5JJI - chains E and F of the 7 polymer chains in the assembly; structure by X-ray diffraction, 2.60 A resolution.

== Chain E (and F) ==
Protein: Transcription termination factor Rho
From: Escherichia coli O157:H7
Notes: EC 3.6.4.-; fragment: rho; engineered mutation(s): N-terminal MGH insertion; chain F of this document is another copy of the same molecule, construct and numbering; everything in this record applies to it too
UniProtKB: P0AG32 (RHO_ECO57); residue numbers follow UniProt; this construct covers 2-417
Sequence (420 residues; each row starts with the number of its first residue; numbers below 1 keep their minus sign (Mse-2 is residue -2)):
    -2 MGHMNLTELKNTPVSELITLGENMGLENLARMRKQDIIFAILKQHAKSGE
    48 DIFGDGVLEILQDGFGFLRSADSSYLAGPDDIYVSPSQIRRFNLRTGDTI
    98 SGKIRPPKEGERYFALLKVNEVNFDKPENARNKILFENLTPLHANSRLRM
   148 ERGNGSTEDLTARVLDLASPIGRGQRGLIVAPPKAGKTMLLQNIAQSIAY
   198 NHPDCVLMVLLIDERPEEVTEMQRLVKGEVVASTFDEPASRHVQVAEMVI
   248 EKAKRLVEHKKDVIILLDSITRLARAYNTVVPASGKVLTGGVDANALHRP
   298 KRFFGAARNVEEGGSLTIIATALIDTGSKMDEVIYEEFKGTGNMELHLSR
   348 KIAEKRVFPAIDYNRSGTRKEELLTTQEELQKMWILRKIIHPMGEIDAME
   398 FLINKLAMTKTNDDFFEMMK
Disordered / not traced: -2 to 1, 23-29, 48, 102-108, 417 (chain F: -2 to 0, 22-28, 48, 106-110, 287-289, 417)
Differences from the reference sequence: initiating methionine (-2); expression tag (-1 to 1)
Modified / non-standard residues: Mse-2, Mse1, Mse29 (selenomethionine); Mse21, Mse147, Mse186, Mse205, Mse219, Mse245, Mse327, Mse341, Mse380, Mse390, Mse396, Mse405, Mse415, Mse416 (selenomethionine; parent Met)
Bound ions: Mg2+: Thr185 (together with ADP)
Ligand contacts:
  - ADP / beryllium trifluoride, molecule 1: Thr158, Pro179, Pro180, Lys181, Ala182, Gly183, Lys184, Thr185, Mse186, Arg212, Glu215, Arg269, Leu320, Phe355
  - ADP / beryllium trifluoride, molecule 2: Lys336, Gly337, Thr365, Arg366, Lys367
UniProt features mapped onto this chain:
  - region: Gly61 to Arg66 (RNA-binding 1), Asp78 to Tyr80 (RNA-binding 1), Glu108 to Tyr110 (RNA-binding 1), Val284 to Gly288 (RNA-binding 2)
  - binding site (ATP): Gly169 to Gly174, Lys181 to Mse186, Arg212
  - site: Lys326 (RNA-binding 2)
From the paper describing this entry:
  - catalytic residues: Glu211, Arg269
  - binding site for the 12-nt RNA strand: Lys326
  - specificity-determining residues: Lys326 (proposed by the authors, not directly observed)

== How chain E and chain F interact ==
Pairs across the interface - 41 pairs, chain E then chain F:
  Lys181(E) - Glu342(F)  salt bridge
  Lys181(E) - Gly364(F)  hydrogen bond (side chain-backbone)
  Lys181(E) - Thr365(F)
  Lys181(E) - Arg366(F)
  Arg212(E) - Arg173(F)
  Arg212(E) - Gly337(F)  hydrogen bond (side chain-backbone)
  Arg212(E) - Thr338(F)
  Arg212(E) - Gly339(F)  hydrogen bond (side chain-backbone)
  Arg212(E) - Arg366(F)
  Pro213(E) - Pro138(F)
  Pro213(E) - Arg173(F)
  Pro213(E) - Arg305(F)
  Glu214(E) - Leu139(F)
  Glu214(E) - His140(F)
  Glu214(E) - Arg173(F)  salt bridge
  Glu214(E) - Asn340(F)
  Thr217(E) - Pro138(F)  hydrogen bond (side chain-backbone)
  Glu218(E) - His140(F)  salt bridge
  Arg221(E) - Leu139(F)
  Arg221(E) - Glu308(F)  salt bridge
  Phe232(E) - Arg173(F)
  Phe232(E) - Lys298(F)
  Phe232(E) - Gly302(F)
  Phe232(E) - Thr338(F)
  Asp233(E) - His295(F)
  Asp233(E) - Lys298(F)
  Asp233(E) - Arg299(F)
  Glu234(E) - His295(F)
  Pro235(E) - His295(F)
  Arg272(E) - Glu333(F)  salt bridge
  Asn275(E) - Lys283(F)  hydrogen bond (backbone-side chain)
  Asn275(E) - Leu285(F)
  Thr276(E) - Lys283(F)
  Thr276(E) - Ala291(F)
  Thr276(E) - Asn292(F)
  Val278(E) - Lys283(F)  hydrogen bond (backbone-side chain)
  Gly288(E) - Thr286(F)
  Thr323(E) - Lys336(F)  hydrogen bond
  Ser325(E) - Glu333(F)
  Glu351(E) - His388(F)  salt bridge
  Arg353(E) - Trp381(F)
Also at the interface, not in a pair above, chain E (26 interface residues in all): Mse186, Glu215, Ala280, Val284, Asp290, Asp328
Also at the interface, not in a pair above, chain F (29 interface residues in all): Ala304, Lys367

== Overview ==
The interface between chain E and chain F involves 26 residues on one side and 29 on the other; the contacts
include 7 hydrogen bonds and 6 salt bridges. Polar contacts include Lys181(E)-Glu342(F), Glu214(E)-Arg173(F)
and Glu218(E)-His140(F). The paper reports catalytic residues Glu211(E) and Arg269(E); a binding site for the
12-nt RNA strand at Lys326(E).
Chain E and chain F are both Transcription termination factor Rho (Escherichia coli O157:H7); the structure,
Rho transcription termination factor bound to rU7 and 6 ADP-BeF3 molecules, was determined by X-ray
diffraction together with 5JJK and 5JJL from the same study.
